PDB entry 6SNC | X-ray diffraction, 3.20 A resolution | chains A and B of the 3 polymer chains in the assembly

[Chain A]
Molecule: LNO1 Light Chain
From: Homo sapiens
Amino-acid sequence (214 residues; numbered 1 to 214; the number before each row is that of its first residue):
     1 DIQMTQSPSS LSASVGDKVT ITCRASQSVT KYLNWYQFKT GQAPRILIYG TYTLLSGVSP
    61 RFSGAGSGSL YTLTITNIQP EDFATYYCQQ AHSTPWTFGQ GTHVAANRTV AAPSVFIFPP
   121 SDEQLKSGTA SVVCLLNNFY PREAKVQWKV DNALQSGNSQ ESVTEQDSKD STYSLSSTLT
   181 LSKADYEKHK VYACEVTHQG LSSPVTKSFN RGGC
Unresolved in the structure: 214
Cystine bridges: Cys-23/Cys-88, Cys-134/Cys-194
Glycans and other covalent adducts: N-acetylglucosamine (NAG) linked to Asn-107
Small-molecule neighbours: phosphocholine (PC): Thr-30, Lys-31, Tyr-32
Reported in the primary citation:
  - post-translational modification sites: Asn-107

[Chain B]
Molecule: LNO1 Heavy Chain
From: Homo sapiens
Amino-acid sequence (235 residues; numbered 1 to 220 plus 15 insertion-coded residues; the number before each row is that of its first residue; a row labelled like 35A-35B holds insertion residues (35A, then the next letters in order)):
     1 EVQLVESGPG LVQPWGTLSL TCRVSGDSVS NDNYY
35A-35B WA
    36 WIRQTPGREL QVIGTIYYSG TTYYNPSLRN RVTISLDKSV NVVSLRL
82A-82C GSV
    83 SAADTAQYYC VRMPSHGF
100A-100J WSTSFSYWYF
   101 DLWGRGHFVA VSWASTKGPS VFPLAPSSKS TSGGTAALGC LVKDYFPEPV TVSWNSGALT
   161 SGVHTFPAVL QSSGLYSLSS VVTVPSSSLG TQTYICNVDH KPSNTKVDKK VEPKSCDTTS
Unresolved in the structure: 1, 217-220
Cystine bridges: Cys-22/Cys-92, Cys-140/Cys-196

[Chain A / chain B interface]
Contacting residue pairs (74):
  Tyr-32(A) with Ser-100F(B), hydrogen bond; Tyr-100G(B), hydrophobic
  Asn-34(A) with Trp-100H(B), hydrogen bond (side chain-backbone); Tyr-100I(B)
  Tyr-36(A) with Phe-100J(B), hydrogen bond (side chain-backbone); Trp-103(B)
  Phe-38(A) with Leu-45(B), hydrophobic
  Gly-41(A) with Arg-105(B), hydrogen bond (backbone-side chain)
  Ala-43(A) with Trp-103(B); Gly-104(B); Arg-105(B)
  Pro-44(A) with Tyr-91(B); Trp-103(B); Gly-104(B)
  Ile-46(A) with Tyr-100I(B), hydrophobic; Phe-100J(B); Asp-101(B)
  Tyr-49(A) with Ser-100D(B), hydrogen bond; Tyr-100G(B), hydrophobic; Tyr-100I(B), hydrophobic
  Gly-50(A) with Tyr-100G(B)
  Tyr-87(A) with Gln-39(B), hydrogen bond; Arg-43(B), hydrogen bond (side chain-backbone)
  Gln-89(A) with Phe-100J(B)
  Ala-91(A) with Trp-100H(B)
  Thr-94(A) with Tyr-58(B), hydrogen bond
  Pro-95(A) with Tyr-58(B)
  Trp-96(A) with Met-95(B), hydrophobic; Trp-100H(B), hydrophobic; Phe-100J(B), hydrophobic
  Phe-98(A) with Leu-45(B), hydrophobic; Val-47(B), hydrophobic
  Phe-116(A) with Lys-129(B); Ser-130(B); Thr-131(B); Ser-132(B); Ala-137(B), hydrophobic
  Ile-117(A) with Lys-129(B), hydrogen bond (backbone-backbone); Ser-130(B)
  Phe-118(A) with Leu-124(B); Ala-125(B); Ser-130(B); Ala-137(B); Leu-138(B), hydrophobic
  Ser-121(A) with Phe-122(B); Pro-123(B), hydrogen bond (side chain-backbone)
  Glu-123(A) with Val-121(B); Pro-123(B); Lys-209(B), salt bridge
  Gln-124(A) with Phe-122(B)
  Ser-131(A) with Leu-141(B); Lys-143(B)
  Val-133(A) with Leu-124(B), hydrophobic
  Leu-135(A) with Phe-166(B), hydrophobic; Val-181(B), hydrophobic
  Asn-137(A) with His-164(B); Thr-183(B)
  Asn-138(A) with His-164(B), hydrogen bond
  Gln-160(A) with Val-169(B); Leu-170(B), hydrogen bond (side chain-backbone); Gln-171(B)
  Glu-161(A) with Val-169(B)
  Ser-162(A) with Phe-166(B); Pro-167(B), hydrogen bond (side chain-backbone)
  Val-163(A) with Pro-167(B)
  Thr-164(A) with Phe-166(B)
  Asp-167(A) with His-164(B)
  Ser-174(A) with His-164(B), hydrogen bond; Phe-166(B)
  Leu-175(A) with Phe-166(B), hydrophobic
  Ser-176(A) with Phe-166(B)
  Thr-180(A) with Lys-143(B)
  Lys-207(A) with Thr-131(B), hydrogen bond (side chain-backbone)
  Ser-208(A) with Lys-129(B)
Interface residues without a listed pair, chain A (47 interface residues in all): Lys-31, Gln-42, Leu-55, Gln-100, Ser-114, Ser-127, Phe-209
Interface residues without a listed pair, chain B (44 interface residues in all): Ile-37, Pro-126, Ser-127, Thr-135, Gly-139

[Overview]
The interface between chain A and chain B involves 47 residues on one side and 44 on the other; the contacts
include 15 hydrogen bonds and 1 salt bridge. Among the polar pairs are Glu-123(A)/Lys-209(B),
Tyr-32(A)/Ser-100F(B) and Asn-34(A)/Trp-100H(B). Chain A binds phosphocholine. N-acetylglucosamine is
covalently linked to Asn-107(A). From the paper: a modification site at Asn-107(A).
Chain A is LNO1 Light Chain and chain B is LNO1 Heavy Chain, both from Homo sapiens; the structure, crystal
structure of LN01 Fab in complex with an HIV-1 gp41 peptide, was determined by X-ray diffraction (same
publication as 6SND and 6SNE).
